PDB entry 2C8Z | X-ray diffraction, 2.14 A resolution | chains B and I of the 3 polymer chains in the assembly

Chain B:
Protein: Thrombin heavy chain
Source organism: Homo sapiens
Notes: EC 3.4.21.5; fragment: fragment alpha thrombin, residues 364-622
Reference sequence: P00734 (THRB_HUMAN); the construct lacks a stretch of the UniProt sequence and is renumbered around it, so the offset changes along the chain: 16-37 = UniProt 364-385; 38-60 = UniProt 387-409; 61-77 = UniProt 419-435; 78-97 = UniProt 437-456; 8 more segments
Chain sequence (259 residues; numbered 16 to 247 plus 28 insertion-coded residues; 1 number in that range is skipped by the numbering (no residue carries it; nothing is unmodelled there); the number before each row is that of its first residue; a row labelled like 60A-60I holds insertion residues (60A, then the next letters in order)):
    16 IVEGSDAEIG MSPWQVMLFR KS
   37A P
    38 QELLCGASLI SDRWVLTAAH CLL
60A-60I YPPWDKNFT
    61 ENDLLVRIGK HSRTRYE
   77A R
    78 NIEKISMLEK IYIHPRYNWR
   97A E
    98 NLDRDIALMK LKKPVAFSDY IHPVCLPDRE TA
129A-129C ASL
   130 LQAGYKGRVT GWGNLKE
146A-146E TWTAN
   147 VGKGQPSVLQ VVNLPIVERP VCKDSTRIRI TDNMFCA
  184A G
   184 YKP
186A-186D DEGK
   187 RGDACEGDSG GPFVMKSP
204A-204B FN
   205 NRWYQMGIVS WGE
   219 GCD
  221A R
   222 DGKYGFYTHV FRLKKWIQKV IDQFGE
Unresolved in the structure: 146A-146E, 147-149
Disulfides: Cys-42/Cys-58, Cys-168/Cys-182, Cys-191/Cys-220
Ion coordination: Na+: Arg-221A, Lys-224
Small-molecule neighbours: 1-(3-chlorophenyl)methanamine (C2A): Asp-189, Ala-190, Cys-191, Glu-192, Ser-195, Val-213, Ser-214, Trp-215, Gly-216, Gly-219, Cys-220, Gly-226, Phe-227, Tyr-228

Chain I:
Protein: Hirudin variant-2
Source organism: Hirudo medicinalis
Notes: fragment: peptide fragment of hirugen, residues 61-72
Reference sequence: P09945 (ITH3_HIRME); residues 54-65 here correspond to UniProt positions 61-72 (UniProt number = residue number + 7)
Chain sequence (12 residues; row label = number of the first residue in the row):
    54 GDFEEIPEEY LQ
Unresolved in the structure: 54
Modified / non-standard residues: Tyr-63 (o-sulfo-l-tyrosine; TYS)

Interface between chain B and chain I:
Residue-residue contacts - 25 pairs, chain B then chain I:
  Phe-34(B) / Phe-56(I)  hydrophobic
  Lys-36(B) / Tyr-63(I)
  Gln-38(B) / Phe-56(I)
  Gln-38(B) / Glu-57(I)
  Gln-38(B) / Glu-58(I)  hydrogen bond
  Gln-38(B) / Ile-59(I)
  Glu-39(B) / Phe-56(I)
  Leu-40(B) / Phe-56(I)
  Leu-65(B) / Ile-59(I)  hydrophobic
  Leu-65(B) / Tyr-63(I)
  Arg-67(B) / Ile-59(I)
  Arg-73(B) / Asp-55(I)  salt bridge
  Arg-73(B) / Phe-56(I)
  Thr-74(B) / Asp-55(I)
  Thr-74(B) / Phe-56(I)
  Thr-74(B) / Glu-57(I)  hydrogen bond (backbone-backbone)
  Arg-75(B) / Glu-57(I)
  Tyr-76(B) / Glu-57(I)  hydrogen bond (backbone-side chain)
  Tyr-76(B) / Glu-58(I)
  Tyr-76(B) / Pro-60(I)
  Tyr-76(B) / Tyr-63(I)
  Glu-80(B) / Tyr-63(I)
  Lys-81(B) / Tyr-63(I)
  Ile-82(B) / Ile-59(I)  hydrophobic
  Ile-82(B) / Tyr-63(I)
Other interface residues (no listed pair), chain B (16 interface residues in all): Met-32, Met-84
Other interface residues (no listed pair), chain I (8 interface residues in all): Leu-64

Overview:
16 residues of chain B and 8 residues of chain I are in contact, with 3 hydrogen bonds and 1 salt bridge.
Polar contacts include Arg-73(B)/Asp-55(I), Gln-38(B)/Glu-58(I) and Tyr-76(B)/Glu-57(I). Chain B binds
1-(3-chlorophenyl)methanamine. Arg-221A(B) and Lys-224(B) form the Na+ site.
Here chain B is Thrombin heavy chain (Homo sapiens) and chain I is Hirudin variant-2 (Hirudo medicinalis).
Entry 2C8Z (thrombin inhibitors) was determined by X-ray diffraction together with 2C8W, 2C8X, 2C8Y, 2C90 and
2C93 from the same study.
